8Q5U - chains F and B of the 6 polymer chains in the assembly; structure by X-ray diffraction, 3.00 A resolution.

[Chain F]
Molecule: Endo-beta-N-acetylglucosaminidase
Organism: Streptococcus pyogenes
UniProtKB: A0A8H2N1T2 (A0A8H2N1T2_STRPY); residues 38-843 here = UniProt positions 38-843
Amino-acid sequence (816 residues; numbered 37 to 852; the number before each row is that of its first residue):
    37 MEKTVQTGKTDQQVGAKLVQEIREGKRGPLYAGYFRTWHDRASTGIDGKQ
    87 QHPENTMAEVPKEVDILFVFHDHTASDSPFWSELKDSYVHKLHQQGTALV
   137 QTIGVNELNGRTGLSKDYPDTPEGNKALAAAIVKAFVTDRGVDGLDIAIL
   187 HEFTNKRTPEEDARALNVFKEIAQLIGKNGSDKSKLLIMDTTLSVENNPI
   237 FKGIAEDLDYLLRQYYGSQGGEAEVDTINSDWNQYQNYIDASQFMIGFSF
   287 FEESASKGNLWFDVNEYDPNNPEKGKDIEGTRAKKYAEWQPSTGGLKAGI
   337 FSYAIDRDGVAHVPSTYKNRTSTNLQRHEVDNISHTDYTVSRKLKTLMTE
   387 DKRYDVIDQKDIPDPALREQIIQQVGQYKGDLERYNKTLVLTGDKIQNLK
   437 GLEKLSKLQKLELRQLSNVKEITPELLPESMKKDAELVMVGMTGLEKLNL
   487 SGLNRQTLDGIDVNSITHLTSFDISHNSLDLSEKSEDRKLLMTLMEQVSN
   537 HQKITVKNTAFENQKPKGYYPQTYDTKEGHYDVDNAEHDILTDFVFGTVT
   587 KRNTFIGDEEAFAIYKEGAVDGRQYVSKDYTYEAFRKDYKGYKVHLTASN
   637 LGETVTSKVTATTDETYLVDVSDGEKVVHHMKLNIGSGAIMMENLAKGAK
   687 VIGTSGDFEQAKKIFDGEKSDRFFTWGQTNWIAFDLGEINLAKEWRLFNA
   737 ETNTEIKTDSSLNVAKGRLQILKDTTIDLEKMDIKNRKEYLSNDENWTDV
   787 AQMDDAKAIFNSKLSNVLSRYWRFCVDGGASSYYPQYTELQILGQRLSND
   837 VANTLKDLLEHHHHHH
Not modelled in the structure: 37-45, 299-314, 360-361, 833-852
Sequence notes: initiating methionine (37); engineered mutation Ala184 (Asp in A0A8H2N1T2), Leu186 (Glu in A0A8H2N1T2); expression tag (844-852)
Bound ions: Ca2+: Lys699, Asp702, Glu704, Thr824, Glu825
What the authors report for this chain:
  - binding site for alpha-L-fucopyranose: Tyr251, Tyr252, Gln255
  - binding site for N-acetylglucosamine: Trp297
  - mutagenesis - D184A/E186L: abolished catalytic activity (citing earlier work)

[Chain B]
Molecule: Uncharacterized protein DKFZp686C11235
Organism: Homo sapiens
UniProtKB: Q6MZV7 (Q6MZV7_HUMAN); residues 221-447 here correspond to UniProt positions 247-473 (UniProt number = residue number + 26)
Amino-acid sequence (227 residues; row label = number of the first residue in the row):
   221 DKTHTCPPCPAPECLGGPSVFLFPPKPKDTLMISRTPEVTCVVVDVSHED
   271 PEVKFNWYVDGVEVHNAKTKPREEQYNSTYRVVSVLTVLHQDWLNGKEYK
   321 CKVSNKALPAPIEKTISKAKGQPREPQVYTLPPSREEMTKNQVSLTCLVK
   371 GFYPSDIAVEWASNGQPENNYKTTPPVLDSDGSFFLYSKLTVDKSRWQQG
   421 NVFSCSVMHEALHNHYTQKSLSLSPGK
Not modelled in the structure: 221-236, 296, 445-447
Sequence notes: engineered mutation Cys234 (Leu260 in Q6MZV7), Ala382 (Glu408 in Q6MZV7)
Disulfides: Cys261-Cys321, Cys367-Cys425
What the authors report for this chain:
  - post-translational modification sites: Asn297

[Interface between chain F and chain B]
Pairs across the interface (13):
  Lys436(F) with Pro331(B)
  Glu461(F) with Lys274(B); Asn276(B); Tyr278(B), hydrogen bond; Glu283(B); Lys322(B), salt bridge
  Lys483(F) with Gly281(B), hydrogen bond (side chain-backbone)
  Asn485(F) with Glu283(B)
  Ser487(F) with His285(B)
  Asp509(F) with His285(B), salt bridge
  Ser511(F) with His285(B)
  His512(F) with His285(B)
  Lys543(F) with Val282(B)
Interface residues without a listed pair, chain F (11 interface residues in all): Lys396, Pro460
Interface residues without a listed pair, chain B (10 interface residues in all): Pro329
From the paper, about this interface:
  - hot spots on chain F (mutagenesis) - W712A: abolished catalytic activity on IgG Fc (citing earlier work)

[In short]
11 residues of chain F face 10 of chain B across their interface, with 2 hydrogen bonds and 2 salt bridges.
Among the polar pairs are Glu461(F)-Lys322(B), Asp509(F)-His285(B) and Glu461(F)-Tyr278(B). From the paper: a
binding site for alpha-L-fucopyranose at Tyr251(F), Tyr252(F) and Gln255(F); D184A/E186L of chain F abolish
catalytic activity.
Here chain F is Endo-beta-N-acetylglucosaminidase (Streptococcus pyogenes) and chain B is Uncharacterized
protein DKFZp686C11235 (Homo sapiens). Entry 8Q5U (Endoglycosidase S2 in complex with IgG1 Fc) was determined
by X-ray diffraction.
